Entry 4KCU (X-ray diffraction, 2.35 A resolution); this record covers chains A and B.

# Chain A (and B)
Molecule: Pyruvate kinase 1
Source organism: Trypanosoma brucei brucei
Notes: EC 2.7.1.40; chain B of this document is another copy of the same molecule, construct and numbering; everything in this record applies to it too
UniProt: P30615 (KPYK1_TRYBB); residues 1-499 here = UniProt positions 1-499
Sequence (499 residues; each row starts with the number of its first residue):
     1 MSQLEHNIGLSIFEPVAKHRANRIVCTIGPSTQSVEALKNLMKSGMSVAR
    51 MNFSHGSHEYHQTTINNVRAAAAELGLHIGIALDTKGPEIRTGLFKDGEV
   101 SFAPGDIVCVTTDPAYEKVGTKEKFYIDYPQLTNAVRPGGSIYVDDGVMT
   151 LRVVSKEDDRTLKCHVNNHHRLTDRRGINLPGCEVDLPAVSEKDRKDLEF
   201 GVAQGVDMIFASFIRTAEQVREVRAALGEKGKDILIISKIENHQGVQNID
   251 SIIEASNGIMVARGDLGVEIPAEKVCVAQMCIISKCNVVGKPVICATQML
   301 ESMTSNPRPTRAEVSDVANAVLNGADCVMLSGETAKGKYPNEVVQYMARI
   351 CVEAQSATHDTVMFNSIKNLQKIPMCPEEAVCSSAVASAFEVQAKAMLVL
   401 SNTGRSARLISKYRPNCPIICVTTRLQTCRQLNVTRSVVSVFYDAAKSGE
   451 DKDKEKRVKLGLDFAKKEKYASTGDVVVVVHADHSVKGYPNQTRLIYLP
Not modelled in the structure: 1
Metal / ion sites: K+: N52, S54, D84, T85; Mg2+: E241, D265 (together with D-malate)
Small-molecule neighbours:
  - 2,6-di-O-phosphono-beta-D-fructofuranose (FDP): L400, S401, N402, T403, G404, R405, S406, K454, R457, V480, H481, A482, V486, K487, G488, Y489, P490
  - D-malate (MLT): R50, K239, E241, A262, R263, G264, D265, T297, M329, S331
Curated features (UniProtKB/Swiss-Prot):
  - binding site (substrate): R50, G264, D265, T297
  - binding site (ATP): N52 to H55, R91
  - binding site (K(+)): N52, S54, D84, T85
  - binding site (Mg(2+)): E241, D265
  - site: K239 (Transition state stabilizer)
Reported in the primary citation:
  - binding site for D-malate: R50, K239, S331
  - catalytic residues: R50, K239, G264, D265, T297, S331 (proposed by the authors, not directly observed)

# Interface between chain A and chain B
Residue-residue contacts - 95 pairs, chain A then chain B:
  S2(A) with S366(B)
  Q3(A) with M280(B)
  L4(A) with S284(B); V288(B), hydrophobic; S366(B); I367(B), hydrophobic; L370(B), hydrophobic
  E5(A) with L370(B)
  N7(A) with M280(B); C281(B); S284(B), hydrogen bond
  I8(A) with C281(B); S284(B); K285(B)
  L10(A) with V277(B), hydrophobic; C281(B)
  S11(A) with V277(B)
  I12(A) with V246(B), hydrophobic; K274(B); V277(B), hydrophobic; A278(B)
  F13(A) with H243(B); Q247(B)
  E14(A) with K274(B)
  V16(A) with K274(B)
  D146(A) with R308(B)
  G147(A) with R308(B)
  H243(A) with F13(B)
  V246(A) with I12(B), hydrophobic
  R263(A) with R311(B), hydrogen bond (backbone-side chain)
  G264(A) with R311(B), hydrogen bond (backbone-side chain)
  G267(A) with R308(B), hydrogen bond (backbone-side chain); R311(B)
  V268(A) with R311(B)
  A272(A) with R308(B); V314(B)
  E273(A) with R349(B), salt bridge; I350(B); E353(B)
  K274(A) with I12(B), hydrogen bond (side chain-backbone); V16(B); E353(B), salt bridge
  C276(A) with V314(B), hydrophobic; S315(B); A318(B), hydrophobic
  V277(A) with L10(B), hydrophobic; E353(B)
  A278(A) with I12(B)
  M280(A) with Q3(B); N7(B); L322(B), hydrophobic
  C281(A) with N7(B); L10(B)
  S284(A) with L4(B); N7(B), hydrogen bond; I8(B)
  K285(A) with I8(B), hydrogen bond (side chain-backbone)
  V288(A) with L4(B), hydrophobic
  T297(A) with R311(B)
  Q298(A) with T310(B); R311(B), hydrogen bond (side chain-backbone); A312(B)
  R308(A) with G147(B), hydrogen bond (side chain-backbone)
  T310(A) with Q298(B)
  R311(A) with R263(B), hydrogen bond (side chain-backbone); G264(B), hydrogen bond (side chain-backbone); G267(B); V268(B); T297(B); Q298(B), hydrogen bond (backbone-side chain)
  A312(A) with Q298(B); M299(B); A312(B); E313(B); D316(B)
  E313(A) with A312(B)
  V314(A) with A272(B); C276(B), hydrophobic
  S315(A) with C276(B); D316(B), hydrogen bond
  D316(A) with A312(B); S315(B), hydrogen bond
  A318(A) with C276(B), hydrophobic
  N319(A) with N319(B)
  L322(A) with M280(B), hydrophobic
  R349(A) with E273(B), salt bridge
  I350(A) with E273(B)
  E353(A) with E273(B); K274(B), salt bridge; V277(B)
  S366(A) with S2(B); L4(B)
  I367(A) with L4(B), hydrophobic
  L370(A) with L4(B), hydrophobic; E5(B)
Also at the interface, not in a pair above, chain A (56 interface residues in all): V148, Q247, N287, M299, Y346, A357
Also at the interface, not in a pair above, chain B (56 interface residues in all): E14, V148, I270, N287, P307, Y346, A357

# In short
The chain A/chain B interface involves 56 residues from each chain; the contacts include 14 hydrogen bonds and
4 salt bridges. Among the polar pairs are E273(A)-R349(B), K274(A)-E353(B) and N7(A)-S284(B). The paper
reports catalytic residues R50(A), K239(A) and G264(A) among others; a binding site for D-malate at R50(A),
K239(A) and S331(A).
Both chains are Pyruvate kinase 1 (Trypanosoma brucei brucei). Entry 4KCU (Pyruvate kinase (PYK) from
Trypanosoma brucei soaked with D-Malate) was determined by X-ray diffraction together with 4KCT, 4KCV and 4KCW
from the same study.
